Entry 7ZYI (electron microscopy, 2.88 A resolution); this record covers chains A and H of the 4 polymer chains in the assembly.

== Chain A ==
Name: Sodium/bile acid cotransporter
From: Homo sapiens
UniProtKB: Q14973 (NTCP_HUMAN); residues 1-349 here = UniProt positions 1-349
Sequence (349 residues; each row starts with the number of its first residue):
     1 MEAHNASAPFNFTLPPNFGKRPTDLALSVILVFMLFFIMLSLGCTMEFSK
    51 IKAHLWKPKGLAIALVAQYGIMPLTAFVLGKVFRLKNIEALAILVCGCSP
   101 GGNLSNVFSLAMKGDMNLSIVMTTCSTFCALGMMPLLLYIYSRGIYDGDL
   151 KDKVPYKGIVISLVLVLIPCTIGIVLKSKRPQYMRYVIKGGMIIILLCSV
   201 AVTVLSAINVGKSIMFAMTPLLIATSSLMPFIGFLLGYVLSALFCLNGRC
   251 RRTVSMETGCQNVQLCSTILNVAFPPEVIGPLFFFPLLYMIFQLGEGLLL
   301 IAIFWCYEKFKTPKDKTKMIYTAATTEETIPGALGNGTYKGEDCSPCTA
Disordered / not traced: 1-18, 312-349
Bound ions: Na+ site 1 near Gln68 (its only coordinating residue here); Na+ site 2: Ser105, Thr123, Glu257
Residues lining bound ligands:
  - glycochenodeoxycholic acid (CHO), molecule 1: Leu31, Met34, Ser199, Val202, Thr203, Ser206, Val263, Gln264, Ser267, Thr268, Leu287, Met290, Ile291
  - glycochenodeoxycholic acid (CHO), molecule 2: Leu31, Val32, Met34, Leu35, Ile38, Asn103, Leu104, Ile195, Asn262, Gln264, Met290, Leu294
Curated features (UniProtKB/Swiss-Prot):
  - glycosylation (N-linked (GlcNAc...) asparagine): Asn5, Asn11

== Chain H ==
Name: heavy chain of Fab
From: Mus musculus
Notes: antibody fragment or engineered binder
Sequence (238 residues; row label = number of the first residue in the row; a row labelled like 82A-82C holds insertion residues (82A, then the next letters in order); numbers below 1 keep their minus sign (Glu-2 is residue -2)):
    -2 EISEVQLVESGGGLVQPGGSLRLSCAASGFNVSYSSIHWVRQAPGKGLEW
    48 VASIS
   52A S
    53 SYGYTSYADSVKGRFTISADTSKNTAYLQM
82A-82C NSL
    83 RAEDTAVYYCARYMKQQS
100A-100J QMWYQRYWGF
   101 DYWGQGTLVTVSSASTKGPSVFPLAPSSKSTSGGTAALGCLVKDYFPEPV
   151 TVSWNSGALTSGVHTFPAVLQSSGLYSLSSVVTVPSSSLGTQTYICNVNH
   201 KPSNTKVDKKVEPKSCDKTHT
Disordered / not traced: -2 to 1, 215-221
Cystine bridges: Cys22-Cys92, Cys140-Cys196

== Chain A / chain H interface ==
Contacting residue pairs (24; chain A residue first):
  Lys20(A) - Ser100(H)
  Lys20(A) - Trp100C(H)
  Tyr146(A) - Gly55(H)
  Asp147(A) - Gly55(H)
  Asp147(A) - Thr57(H)
  Asp147(A) - Tyr59(H)
  Lys153(A) - Tyr54(H)
  Lys212(A) - Tyr100D(H)
  Ser213(A) - Tyr100D(H)
  Ile214(A) - Tyr100D(H)
  Phe216(A) - Arg100F(H)
  Phe216(A) - Trp100H(H)  hydrophobic
  Val272(A) - Tyr54(H)
  Ala273(A) - Tyr54(H)
  Phe274(A) - Tyr54(H)
  Phe274(A) - Tyr56(H)  hydrophobic
  Pro275(A) - Ser52(H)
  Pro275(A) - Tyr56(H)
  Pro276(A) - Tyr54(H)
  Pro276(A) - Arg100F(H)
  Glu277(A) - Ser33(H)  hydrogen bond
  Glu277(A) - Tyr95(H)
  Glu277(A) - Gln98(H)
  Val278(A) - Tyr56(H)
Other interface residues (no listed pair), chain A (20 interface residues in all): Gly19, Arg21, Asn209, Asn271, Phe283
Other interface residues (no listed pair), chain H (16 interface residues in all): Lys64, Gln100E

== Overview ==
20 residues of chain A and 16 residues of chain H are in contact, with 1 hydrogen bond. Its one
hydrogen-bonded contact is Glu277(A)-Ser33(H). Chain A binds glycochenodeoxycholic acid. The Na+ site 2 is
built by Ser105(A), Thr123(A) and Glu257(A).
Here chain A is Sodium/bile acid cotransporter (Homo sapiens) and chain H is heavy chain of Fab (Mus
musculus). Entry 7ZYI (Structure of the human sodium/bile acid cotransporter (NTCP) in complex with Fab and
nanobody) was determined by electron microscopy.
